3H6I - chains G and V of the 28 polymer chains in the assembly; structure by X-ray diffraction, 2.43 A resolution.

== Chain G (and V) ==
Name: Proteasome (Beta subunit) PrcB
Organism: Mycobacterium tuberculosis
Notes: EC 3.4.25.1; chain V of this document is another copy of the same molecule, construct and numbering; everything in this record applies to it too
UniProtKB: O33245 (O33245_MYCTU); residues 302-534 here correspond to UniProt positions 59-291 (UniProt number = residue number - 243)
Amino-acid sequence (240 residues; each row starts with the number of its first residue):
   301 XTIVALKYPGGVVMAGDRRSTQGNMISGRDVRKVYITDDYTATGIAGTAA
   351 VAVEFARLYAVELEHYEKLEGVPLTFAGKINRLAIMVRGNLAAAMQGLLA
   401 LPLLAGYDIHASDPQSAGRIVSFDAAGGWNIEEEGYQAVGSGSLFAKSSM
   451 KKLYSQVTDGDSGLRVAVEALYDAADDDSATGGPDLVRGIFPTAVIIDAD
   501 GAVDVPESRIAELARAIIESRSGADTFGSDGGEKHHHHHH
Unresolved in the structure: 393-398, 523-540 (chain V: 393-399, 529-540)
Modified residues: OZT ((4S,5R)-5-methyl-2-oxo-1,3-oxazolidine-4-carboxylic acid) at position 301
Differences from the reference sequence: insertion (301); expression tag (535-540)
Residues lining bound ligands:
  - dimethylformamide (DMF), molecule 1: Tyr335, Ile336, Val353, Ala356, Arg357, Ala360
  - dimethylformamide (DMF), molecule 2: Tyr335, Ala349, Ala350, Val353
  - dimethylformamide (DMF), molecule 3: Lys368, Leu369, Glu370, Gly371
  - dimethylformamide (DMF), molecule 4: Tyr472, Ala475, Asp476, Gly483

== Chain G / chain V interface ==
Contacting residue pairs (37):
  Asn324(G) with Asp478(V); Ser479(V), hydrogen bond (backbone-side chain); Ala480(V)
  Met325(G) with Asp477(V)
  Ile326(G) with Ala475(V); Asp476(V); Asp477(V), hydrogen bond (backbone-backbone); Ser479(V)
  Arg329(G) with Asp476(V), salt bridge; Asp477(V), salt bridge
  Ser441(G) with Asn324(V)
  Phe445(G) with Met325(V), hydrophobic
  Tyr472(G) with Val487(V)
  Ala475(G) with Ile326(V)
  Asp476(G) with Ile326(V); Arg329(V), salt bridge; Arg488(V), salt bridge
  Asp477(G) with Met325(V); Ile326(V), hydrogen bond (backbone-backbone); Arg329(V), salt bridge
  Asp478(G) with Asn324(V); Ile326(V)
  Ser479(G) with Arg319(V); Asn324(V), hydrogen bond (side chain-backbone); Ile326(V); Ser479(V)
  Ala480(G) with Asn324(V)
  Val487(G) with Tyr472(V); Ile518(V), hydrophobic; Arg521(V); Ser522(V); Asp525(V)
  Arg488(G) with Asp476(V), salt bridge; Asp525(V)
  Ile518(G) with Val487(V), hydrophobic
  Arg521(G) with Val487(V)
  Ser522(G) with Val487(V)
Other interface residues (no listed pair), chain G (21 interface residues in all): Arg319, Thr321, Leu486
Other interface residues (no listed pair), chain V (21 interface residues in all): Thr321, Ser441, Phe445

== Summary ==
The chain G/chain V interface involves 21 residues from each chain, with 4 hydrogen bonds and 6 salt bridges.
Among the polar pairs are Arg329(G)-Asp476(V), Arg329(G)-Asp477(V) and Asp476(G)-Arg488(V). Ligands of chain
G: 4 copies of dimethylformamide.
Chain G and chain V are both Proteasome (Beta subunit) PrcB (Mycobacterium tuberculosis); the structure,
Crystal Structure of Mycobacterium Tuberculosis Proteasome Modified by inhibitor GL1, was determined by X-ray
diffraction (same publication as 3H6F, 3HF9 and 3HFA).
